8EFV - chains C and G of the 8 polymer chains in the assembly; structure by electron microscopy, 2.97 A resolution.

== Chain C ==
Molecule: Holliday junction ATP-dependent DNA helicase RuvB
Source organism: Thermus thermophilus HB8
Notes: EC 3.6.4.12
UniProtKB: Q5SL87 (RUVB_THET8); residues 1-324 here = UniProt positions 1-324
Amino-acid sequence (324 residues; numbered 1 to 324; the number before each row is that of its first residue):
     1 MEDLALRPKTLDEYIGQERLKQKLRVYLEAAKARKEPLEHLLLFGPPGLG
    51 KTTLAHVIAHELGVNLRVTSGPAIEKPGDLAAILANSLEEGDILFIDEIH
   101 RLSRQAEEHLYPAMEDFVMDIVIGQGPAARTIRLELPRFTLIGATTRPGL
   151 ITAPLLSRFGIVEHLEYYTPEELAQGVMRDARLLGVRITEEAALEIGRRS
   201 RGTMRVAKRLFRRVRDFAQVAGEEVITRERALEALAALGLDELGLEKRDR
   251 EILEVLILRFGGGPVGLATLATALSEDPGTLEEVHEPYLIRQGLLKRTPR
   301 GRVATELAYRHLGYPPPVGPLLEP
Not modelled in the structure: 1, 75-76, 120-132, 318-324
Curated features (UniProtKB/Swiss-Prot):
  - binding site (ATP): Tyr14, Ile15, Gly48, Lys51, Thr52, Thr53, Asp97, Thr146, Tyr168, Arg205
  - binding site (Mg(2+)): Thr52
  - binding site (DNA): Arg297, Arg302
  - mutagenesis: Tyr309 (Y309R: Suitable for crystallization)
Metal / ion sites: Mg2+ near Thr146 (its only coordinating residue here)
Residues lining bound ligands: ATP-gamma-S (AGS; phosphothiophosphoric acid-adenylate ester): Ala5, Leu6, Arg7, Pro8, Glu13, Tyr14, Ile15, Gly16, Pro46, Pro47, Gly48, Leu49, Gly50, Lys51, Thr52, Thr53, Thr146, Tyr168, Met204, Arg205, Lys208
Reported in the primary citation:
  - self-association interface (contacts with another copy of this molecule); pairs are residue here / residue on that copy: Arg7-Asp116 (salt bridge), Arg205-Glu115 (salt bridge), Arg212-Glu39 (salt bridge), Asp216-Arg34 (salt bridge), Asp277-Arg147 (salt bridge)
  - binding site for the 49-nt DNA strand (chain G): Arg101, Arg104, Arg300
  - binding site for ATP-gamma-S: Arg7, Tyr14, Ile15, Lys51, Arg158, Tyr168, Arg205
  - catalytic residues: Arg158
  - catalytic residues: Glu115, Asp116 (proposed by the authors, not directly observed)

== Chain G ==
Molecule: 49-nt DNA strand
Sequence (49 nucleotides; numbered -27 to 21; the number before each row is that of its first residue; numbers below 1 keep their minus sign (DA-27 is residue -27)):
   -27 AGAATCTGCCGAGAGACCGAGCAGAATTCTATGTGTTTACCAAGCGCTG
Not modelled in the structure: -27 to 0

== How chain C and chain G interact ==
Residue-residue contacts (8; chain C residue first):
  Arg101(C) with DG5(G), hydrogen bond to the phosphate; DT6(G), salt bridge to the phosphate
  Arg104(C) with DG5(G), salt bridge to the phosphate
  Arg147(C) with DT6(G), salt bridge to the phosphate
  Leu150(C) with DG5(G), phosphate contact; DT6(G), phosphate contact
  Arg300(C) with DA14(G), hydrogen bond to the base; DA15(G), sugar contact

== In short ==
The interface between chain C and chain G involves 5 residues on one side and 4 on the other, with 2 hydrogen
bonds and 3 salt bridges. Among the polar pairs are Arg300(C)-DA14(G), Arg101(C)-DG5(G) and Arg101(C)-DT6(G).
The paper reports catalytic residues Arg158(C), Glu115(C) and Asp116(C); a binding site for ATP-gamma-S at
Arg7(C), Tyr14(C) and Ile15(C) among others.
Here chain C is Holliday junction ATP-dependent DNA helicase RuvB (Thermus thermophilus HB8) and chain G is a
49-nt DNA strand. Entry 8EFV (Structure of single homo-hexameric Holliday junction ATP-dependent DNA helicase
RuvB motor) was determined by electron microscopy, deposited together with 8EFY and 8GH8.
